PDB entry 5OJQ | electron microscopy, 3.70 A resolution | chains 1 and A of the 54 polymer chains in the assembly

Chain 1:
Name: Haemolysin co-regulated protein
From: Vibrio cholerae
UniProt: P72350 (P72350_VIBCL); residue numbers follow UniProt; this construct covers 2-171
Chain sequence (170 residues; each row starts with the number of its first residue):
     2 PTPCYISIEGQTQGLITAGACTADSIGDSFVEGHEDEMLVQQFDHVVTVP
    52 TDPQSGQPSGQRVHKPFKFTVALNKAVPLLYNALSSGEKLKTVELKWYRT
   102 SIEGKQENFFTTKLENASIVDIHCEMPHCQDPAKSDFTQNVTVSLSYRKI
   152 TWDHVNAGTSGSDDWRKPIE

Chain A:
Name: Type VI secretion protein
From: Vibrio cholerae
UniProt: A0A085SGI6 (A0A085SGI6_VIBCL); residues 17-489 here correspond to UniProt positions 16-488 (UniProt number = residue number - 1)
Chain sequence (473 residues; each row starts with the number of its first residue):
    17 GSLLDEIMAQTRCAPSEEGYDIAKKGVAAFIENLMGSQHSAEPVNKSLVD
    67 QMLVELDKKISAQMDEILHNSQFQAMESAWRGLKLFVDRTDFRENNKVEI
   117 LHVTKDELLEDFEFAPETAQSGLYKHVYSAGYGQFGGEPVGAIIGNYAFT
   167 PSTPDMKLLQYMGALGAMAHAPFISSVGPEFFGIDSFEELPNIKDLKSTF
   217 ESPKYTKWRSLRESEDARYLGLTAPRFLLRVPYDPIENPVKSFNYAENVS
   267 ASHEHYLWGNTAFAFATRLTDSFAKYRWCPNIIGPQSGGAVEDLPVHVFE
   317 SMGALQSKIPTEVLITDRKEFELAEEGFIALTMRKGSDNAAFFSANSIQK
   367 PKVFPNTKEGKEAETNYKLGTQLPYMMIINRLAHYVKVLQREQIGAWKER
   417 QDLERELNSWIKQYVADQENPPADVRSRRPLRAARIEVMDVEGNPGWYQV
   467 SLSVRPHFKYMGANFELSLVGRL
Differences from the reference sequence: conflict Cys29 (Ile28 in A0A085SGI6)

Interface between chain 1 and chain A:
Pairs across the interface (9):
  Lys106(1) with Arg421(A)
  Val156(1) with Lys428(A)
  Asn157(1) with Lys428(A), hydrogen bond (backbone-side chain)
  Ala158(1) with Asp433(A)
  Gly159(1) with Val431(A); Ala432(A)
  Thr160(1) with Asp433(A)
  Ser161(1) with Gln434(A); Val441(A)
Other interface residues (no listed pair), chain 1 (9 interface residues in all): Glu104, Asp154
Other interface residues (no listed pair), chain A (10 interface residues in all): Gln417, Glu420, Arg445

In short:
9 residues of chain 1 face 10 of chain A across their interface, with 1 hydrogen bond. Its one hydrogen-bonded
contact is Asn157(1)-Lys428(A).
Chain 1 is Haemolysin co-regulated protein and chain A is Type VI secretion protein, both from Vibrio
cholerae; the structure, The modeled structure of of wild type extended type VI secretion system sheath/tube
complex in vibrio ..., was determined by electron microscopy, deposited together with 5MXN and 5MYU.
